4P9C - chains F and J of the 6 polymer chains in the assembly; structure by X-ray diffraction, 2.60 A resolution.

[Chain F (and J)]
Molecule: Deoxycytidylate deaminase
Source organism: Cyanophage S-TIM5
Notes: chain J of this document is another copy of the same molecule, construct and numbering; everything in this record applies to it too
Reference sequence: H6WFU3 (H6WFU3_9CAUD); numbering as in UniProt (aligned over 1-135)
Chain sequence (138 residues; row label = number of the first residue in the row; numbers below 1 keep their minus sign (Gly-2 is residue -2)):
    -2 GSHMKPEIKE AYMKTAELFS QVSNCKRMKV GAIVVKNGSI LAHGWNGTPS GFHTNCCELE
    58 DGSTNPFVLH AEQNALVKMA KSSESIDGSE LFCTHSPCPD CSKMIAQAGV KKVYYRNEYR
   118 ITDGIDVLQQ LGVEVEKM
Unresolved in the structure: -2 to -1
Cystine bridges: Cys22-Cys54
Sequence notes: expression tag (-2 to 0)
Bound ions: Zn2+: His67, Cys95, Cys98 (together with 2'-deoxyuridine-5'-monophosphate)
Residues lining bound ligands:
  - 2'-deoxycytidine-5'-monophosphate (DCM): His40, Gly41, Trp42, Asn43, Gly44, Thr45, Pro46, Ser47, Asn71
  - 2'-deoxyuridine-5'-monophosphate (DU): Cys22, Arg24, Met25, Val27, Asn43, Cys54, Thr61, Val65, His67, Ala68, Glu69, Ser93, Pro94, Cys95, Tyr116, Arg117
What the authors report for this chain:
  - binding site for 2'-deoxycytidine-5'-monophosphate: His40, Trp42, Thr45, Asn71
  - binding site for 2'-deoxyuridine-5'-monophosphate: Arg24, Asn43, Thr61, Tyr116, Arg117
  - mutagenesis - N43G, T61A, T61D, T61V: decreased catalytic activity
  - mutagenesis - T61S, Y116F (1.5-fold): increased catalytic activity
  - mutagenesis - W42A, Y116E: abolished catalytic activity
  - mutagenesis - W42F, W42Y: unchanged catalytic activity

[How chain F and chain J interact]
Residue-residue contacts (62; chain F residue first):
  Pro46(F) - Gln104(J)
  Pro46(F) - Leu128(J)  hydrophobic
  Ser47(F) - Gln104(J)  hydrogen bond (backbone-side chain)
  Phe49(F) - Leu128(J)  hydrophobic
  Pro63(F) - Lys100(J)  hydrogen bond (backbone-side chain)
  Phe64(F) - Lys100(J)
  Phe64(F) - Val124(J)  hydrophobic
  Phe64(F) - Gln127(J)
  Val65(F) - Lys100(J)  hydrogen bond (backbone-side chain)
  Leu66(F) - Lys100(J)
  Leu66(F) - Gln104(J)
  Gln70(F) - Asp97(J)
  Gln70(F) - Lys100(J)
  Gln70(F) - Met101(J)
  Asn71(F) - Gln104(J)
  Leu73(F) - Ala77(J)  hydrophobic
  Val74(F) - Gln104(J)
  Val74(F) - Ala105(J)
  Met76(F) - Met76(J)
  Met76(F) - Ala77(J)
  Ala77(F) - Met76(J)
  Ala77(F) - Ala77(J)  hydrophobic
  Ala77(F) - Glu81(J)
  Ala77(F) - Ser82(J)
  Ala77(F) - Ile83(J)  hydrogen bond (backbone-backbone)
  Lys78(F) - Ser82(J)  hydrogen bond (backbone-side chain)
  Lys78(F) - Ile83(J)
  Lys78(F) - Asp84(J)
  Lys78(F) - Gln104(J)  hydrogen bond (side chain-backbone)
  Lys78(F) - Ala105(J)
  Ser79(F) - Glu81(J)
  Ser79(F) - Ser82(J)
  Ser80(F) - Ser80(J)
  Glu81(F) - Ala77(J)
  Glu81(F) - Ser79(J)
  Ser82(F) - Ala77(J)
  Ser82(F) - Lys78(J)  hydrogen bond (side chain-backbone)
  Ser82(F) - Ser79(J)
  Ile83(F) - Ala77(J)  hydrogen bond (backbone-backbone)
  Ile83(F) - Lys78(J)
  Asp84(F) - Lys78(J)
  Asp97(F) - Gln70(J)
  Asp97(F) - Asp97(J)
  Lys100(F) - Pro63(J)  hydrogen bond (side chain-backbone)
  Lys100(F) - Phe64(J)
  Lys100(F) - Val65(J)  hydrogen bond (side chain-backbone)
  Lys100(F) - Leu66(J)
  Met101(F) - Gln70(J)
  Met101(F) - Val74(J)
  Met101(F) - Met101(J)  hydrophobic
  Gln104(F) - Pro46(J)
  Gln104(F) - Ser47(J)  hydrogen bond (side chain-backbone)
  Gln104(F) - Leu66(J)
  Gln104(F) - Asn71(J)
  Gln104(F) - Val74(J)
  Gln104(F) - Lys78(J)
  Ala105(F) - Val74(J)
  Ala105(F) - Lys78(J)
  Val124(F) - Phe64(J)  hydrophobic
  Gln127(F) - Phe64(J)
  Leu128(F) - Pro46(J)  hydrophobic
  Leu128(F) - Phe49(J)  hydrophobic
Other interface residues (no listed pair), chain J (29 interface residues in all): Leu73, Gly106

[Summary]
Chain F and chain J form an interface of 28 and 29 residues respectively; the contacts include 11 hydrogen
bonds. Polar contacts include Ser47(F)-Gln104(J), Pro63(F)-Lys100(J) and Val65(F)-Lys100(J). The paper reports
a binding site for 2'-deoxyuridine-5'-monophosphate at Arg24(F), Asn43(F) and Thr61(F) among others; N43G,
T61A and T61D of chain F, among others, reduce catalytic activity; 10 substitutions were tested in all.
Both chains are Deoxycytidylate deaminase (Cyanophage S-TIM5). Entry 4P9C (Crystal structure of dCMP deaminase
from the cyanophage S-TIM5 in complex with dCMP and dUMP) was determined by X-ray diffraction, deposited
together with 4P9D and 4P9E.
